PDB entry 6OZF | X-ray diffraction, 1.80 A resolution | chains A and C

Chain A:
Name: Endonuclease V
From: Thermotoga maritima
Notes: EC 3.1.21.7
UniProt: Q9X2H9 (NFI_THEMA); residue numbers follow UniProt; this construct covers 1-225
Sequence (225 residues; each row starts with the number of its first residue):
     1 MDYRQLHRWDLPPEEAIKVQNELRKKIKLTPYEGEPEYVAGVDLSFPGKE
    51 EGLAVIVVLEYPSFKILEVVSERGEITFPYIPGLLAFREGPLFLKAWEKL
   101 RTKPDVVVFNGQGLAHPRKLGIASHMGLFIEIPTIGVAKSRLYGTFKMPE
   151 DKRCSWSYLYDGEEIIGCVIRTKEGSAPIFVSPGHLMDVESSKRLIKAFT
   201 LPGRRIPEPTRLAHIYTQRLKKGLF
Not modelled in the structure: 222-225
Construct notes: engineered mutation Asn110 (Asp in Q9X2H9)
Bound ions: Ca2+: Asp43 (shared with DG7(C) of chain C); Na+: Asp43 (shared with A6(C), DG7(C) of chain C)
Swiss-Prot annotation at these positions:
  - region (Interaction with target DNA): Lys139 to Arg141, His214 to Lys221
  - binding site (Mg(2+)): Asp43
  - site: Tyr80 (Interaction with target DNA)
  - mutagenesis: Asp43 (D43A: Complete loss of enzyme activity), Tyr80 (Y80A: Reduced affinity for DNA. No effect on cleavage of DNA containing inosine. Abolishes cleavage at apurinic sites), Arg88 (R88A: Reduced affinity for DNA. No effect on cleavage of DNA containing inosine. Abolishes cleavage at apurinic sites), Glu89 (E89A: Strongly reduced cleavage of DNA containing inosine), Asp105 (D105A: No effect on cleavage of DNA containing inosine), His116 (H116A: Reduced affinity for DNA. No effect on cleavage of DNA containing inosine. Abolishes cleavage at apurinic sites), His125 (H125A: No effect on cleavage of DNA containing inosine), Lys139 (K139A: No effect on DNA binding. No effect on cleavage of DNA containing inosine. Strongly reduced cleavage at apurinic sites)
What the authors report for this chain:
  - catalytic residues: Glu89

Chain C:
Molecule: 12-nt DNA/RNA hybrid strand
Sequence (12 nucleotides; numbered 1 to 12; the number before each row is that of its first residue):
     1 AATGIAGATGCT
Not modelled in the structure: 1
Bound ions: Ca2+ site 1: DT3, DG7; Na+: A6, DG7 (shared with Asp43(A) of chain A); Ca2+ site 2: DG7 (shared with Asp43(A) of chain A)

Chain A / chain C interface:
Contacting residue pairs (35):
  Asp43(A) with DG7(C), phosphate contact
  Leu44(A) with DG7(C), sugar contact
  Ser45(A) with DG7(C), phosphate contact; DA8(C), phosphate contact
  Phe46(A) with DG7(C), sugar contact; DA8(C), hydrogen bond to the phosphate
  Tyr80(A) with DA2(C), base contact; DI5(C), hydrogen bond to the phosphate; A6(C), stacking on the base
  Pro82(A) with DA2(C), base contact; DG4(C), hydrogen bond to the base; DI5(C), base contact
  Gly83(A) with DI5(C), base contact
  Leu84(A) with DI5(C), base contact
  Leu85(A) with DI5(C), base contact; A6(C), sugar contact
  Glu89(A) with A6(C), hydrogen bond to the sugar
  Asn110(A) with A6(C), sugar contact; DG7(C), phosphate contact
  Gly111(A) with DI5(C), base contact
  Gln112(A) with DI5(C), hydrogen bond to the sugar
  His116(A) with DI5(C), base contact
  Gly121(A) with DI5(C), base contact
  Ile122(A) with DI5(C), base contact
  Ala138(A) with DI5(C), phosphate contact; A6(C), phosphate contact
  Lys139(A) with A6(C), hydrogen bond to the phosphate
  Ser140(A) with DI5(C), sugar contact; A6(C), hydrogen bond to the phosphate
  Arg141(A) with DG4(C), salt bridge to the phosphate; DI5(C), sugar contact
  Leu142(A) with DG4(C), sugar contact; DI5(C), base contact
  Gln218(A) with DA8(C), hydrogen bond to the phosphate
  Lys221(A) with DA8(C), salt bridge to the phosphate
Also at the interface, not in a pair above, chain A (26 interface residues in all): Ile81, Ala86, Arg88

Summary:
26 residues of chain A and 6 residues of chain C are in contact; the contacts include 8 hydrogen bonds, 2 salt
bridges and 1 aromatic stacking contact. Polar pairs include Pro82(A)-DG4(C), Glu89(A)-A6(C) and
Gln112(A)-DI5(C). Curated annotation (UniProt) lists Mg2+-binding residue Asp43(A) and 8 mutagenesis sites on
chain A. From the paper: the catalytic residue Glu89(A).
Chain A is Endonuclease V (Thermotoga maritima) and chain C is a 12-nt DNA/RNA hybrid strand; the structure,
Crystal structure of Thermotoga maritima (Tm) Endonuclease V (D110N) in complex with a 12mer DNA containing
..., was determined by X-ray diffraction together with 6OZG, 6OZH, 6OZI, 6OZJ, 6OZK, 6OZL and 7 further
entries from the same study.
